Entry 4MA7 (X-ray diffraction, 1.97 A resolution); this record covers chains A and H of the 3 polymer chains in the assembly.

[Chain A]
Name: Major prion protein
Source organism: Mus musculus
Reference sequence: P04925 (PRIO_MOUSE); residues 117-230 here correspond to UniProt positions 116-229 (UniProt number = residue number - 1)
Sequence (114 residues; row label = number of the first residue in the row):
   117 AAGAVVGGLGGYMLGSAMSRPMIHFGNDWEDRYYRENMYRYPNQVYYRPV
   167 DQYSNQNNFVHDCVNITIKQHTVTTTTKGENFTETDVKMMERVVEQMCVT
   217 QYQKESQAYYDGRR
Not modelled in the structure: 117-118, 229-230
Cystine bridges: Cys-179/Cys-214
Small-molecule neighbours: Promazine (P2Z): Val-122, Gly-124, Leu-125, Tyr-128, Tyr-162, Ile-182, Gln-186, Val-189, Thr-190
UniProt features mapped onto this chain:
  - glycosylation (N-linked (GlcNAc...) asparagine): Asn-181, Asn-197
What the authors report for this chain:
  - binding site for Promazine: Val-122, Leu-125, Tyr-128, Tyr-162, Val-189, Thr-190
  - conformationally variable residues (loop rearrangement, order/disorder transition, side-chain flip): Gly-119 to Gly-124, Leu-125, Tyr-128, Lys-185
  - contacts within the chain: Ala-120/Leu-130 (backbone contact), Val-121/Met-129 (hydrophobic contact), Val-122/Leu-125 (hydrophobic contact), Leu-125/Tyr-128 (hydrophobic contact), Leu-125/Tyr-162 (hydrophobic contact), Tyr-128/Arg-164, Tyr-128/Asp-178 (hydrogen bond), Tyr-128/Ile-182 (hydrophobic contact), Met-129/Tyr-163, Leu-130/Tyr-162, Tyr-169/Asp-178 (hydrogen bond)
  - disease-associated variants - D178N: decreased stability (proposed by the authors, not directly observed)

[Chain H]
Name: POM1 heavy chain
Source organism: Mus musculus
Notes: fragment: Fab
Sequence (218 residues; numbered 1 to 218; the number before each row is that of its first residue):
     1 QVQLQQSGTELVMPGASVKMSCKASGYTFTDYWMHWVKQRPGQGLEWIGS
    51 IDPSDSYTSHNEKFKGKATLTVDESSSTAYMQLSSLTSEDSAVYFCSRSG
   101 YGYYAMEYWGQGTSVTVSSAKTTPPSVYPLAPGGGATNSMVTLGCLVKGY
   151 FPEPVTVTWNSGSLSGGVHTFPAVLQSDLYTLSSSVTVPSSTWPSETVTC
   201 NVAHPASSTKVDKKIVPR
Cystine bridges: Cys-22/Cys-96, Cys-145/Cys-200

[Chain A / chain H interface]
Contacting residue pairs - 20 pairs, chain A then chain H:
  Met-138(A) / Tyr-101(H)
  His-140(A) / Trp-33(H)  hydrogen bond (backbone-side chain)
  His-140(A) / Asp-52(H)
  His-140(A) / Tyr-101(H)
  His-140(A) / Gly-102(H)
  His-140(A) / Tyr-104(H)
  Phe-141(A) / Trp-33(H)
  Phe-141(A) / Tyr-57(H)
  Phe-141(A) / Tyr-104(H)
  Gly-142(A) / Trp-33(H)
  Gly-142(A) / Tyr-104(H)  hydrogen bond (backbone-side chain)
  Asn-143(A) / Tyr-104(H)
  Asp-144(A) / Tyr-104(H)
  Asp-147(A) / Gly-102(H)
  Asp-147(A) / Tyr-104(H)  hydrogen bond
  Lys-204(A) / Tyr-57(H)
  Arg-208(A) / Asp-52(H)  salt bridge
  Arg-208(A) / Asp-55(H)  salt bridge
  Arg-208(A) / Tyr-57(H)
  Gln-212(A) / Asp-55(H)  hydrogen bond
Interface residues without a listed pair, chain A (11 interface residues in all): Glu-146
Interface residues without a listed pair, chain H (8 interface residues in all): Ser-54

[Summary]
11 residues of chain A face 8 of chain H across their interface, with 4 hydrogen bonds and 2 salt bridges.
Among the polar pairs are Arg-208(A)/Asp-52(H), Arg-208(A)/Asp-55(H) and His-140(A)/Trp-33(H). Chain A binds
Promazine. From the paper: a binding site for Promazine at Val-122(A), Leu-125(A) and Tyr-128(A) among others;
D178N of chain A reduces stability.
Here chain A is Major prion protein and chain H is POM1 heavy chain, both from Mus musculus. Entry 4MA7
(Crystal structure of mouse prion protein complexed with Promazine) was determined by X-ray diffraction
together with 4MA8 from the same study.
